PDB entry 7SX3 | electron microscopy, 3.10 A resolution | chains D and E of the 5 polymer chains in the assembly

# Chain D
Protein: UNC79, Protein unc-79 homolog
Source organism: Homo sapiens
UniProtKB: Q9P2D8 (UNC79_HUMAN); residue numbers follow UniProt; this construct covers 174-2635
Amino-acid sequence (2561 residues; row label = number of the first residue in the row; note: 62 numbers in that range are skipped by the numbering (no residue carries them; nothing is unmodelled there); X marks 74 residues of unknown identity (built as UNK)):
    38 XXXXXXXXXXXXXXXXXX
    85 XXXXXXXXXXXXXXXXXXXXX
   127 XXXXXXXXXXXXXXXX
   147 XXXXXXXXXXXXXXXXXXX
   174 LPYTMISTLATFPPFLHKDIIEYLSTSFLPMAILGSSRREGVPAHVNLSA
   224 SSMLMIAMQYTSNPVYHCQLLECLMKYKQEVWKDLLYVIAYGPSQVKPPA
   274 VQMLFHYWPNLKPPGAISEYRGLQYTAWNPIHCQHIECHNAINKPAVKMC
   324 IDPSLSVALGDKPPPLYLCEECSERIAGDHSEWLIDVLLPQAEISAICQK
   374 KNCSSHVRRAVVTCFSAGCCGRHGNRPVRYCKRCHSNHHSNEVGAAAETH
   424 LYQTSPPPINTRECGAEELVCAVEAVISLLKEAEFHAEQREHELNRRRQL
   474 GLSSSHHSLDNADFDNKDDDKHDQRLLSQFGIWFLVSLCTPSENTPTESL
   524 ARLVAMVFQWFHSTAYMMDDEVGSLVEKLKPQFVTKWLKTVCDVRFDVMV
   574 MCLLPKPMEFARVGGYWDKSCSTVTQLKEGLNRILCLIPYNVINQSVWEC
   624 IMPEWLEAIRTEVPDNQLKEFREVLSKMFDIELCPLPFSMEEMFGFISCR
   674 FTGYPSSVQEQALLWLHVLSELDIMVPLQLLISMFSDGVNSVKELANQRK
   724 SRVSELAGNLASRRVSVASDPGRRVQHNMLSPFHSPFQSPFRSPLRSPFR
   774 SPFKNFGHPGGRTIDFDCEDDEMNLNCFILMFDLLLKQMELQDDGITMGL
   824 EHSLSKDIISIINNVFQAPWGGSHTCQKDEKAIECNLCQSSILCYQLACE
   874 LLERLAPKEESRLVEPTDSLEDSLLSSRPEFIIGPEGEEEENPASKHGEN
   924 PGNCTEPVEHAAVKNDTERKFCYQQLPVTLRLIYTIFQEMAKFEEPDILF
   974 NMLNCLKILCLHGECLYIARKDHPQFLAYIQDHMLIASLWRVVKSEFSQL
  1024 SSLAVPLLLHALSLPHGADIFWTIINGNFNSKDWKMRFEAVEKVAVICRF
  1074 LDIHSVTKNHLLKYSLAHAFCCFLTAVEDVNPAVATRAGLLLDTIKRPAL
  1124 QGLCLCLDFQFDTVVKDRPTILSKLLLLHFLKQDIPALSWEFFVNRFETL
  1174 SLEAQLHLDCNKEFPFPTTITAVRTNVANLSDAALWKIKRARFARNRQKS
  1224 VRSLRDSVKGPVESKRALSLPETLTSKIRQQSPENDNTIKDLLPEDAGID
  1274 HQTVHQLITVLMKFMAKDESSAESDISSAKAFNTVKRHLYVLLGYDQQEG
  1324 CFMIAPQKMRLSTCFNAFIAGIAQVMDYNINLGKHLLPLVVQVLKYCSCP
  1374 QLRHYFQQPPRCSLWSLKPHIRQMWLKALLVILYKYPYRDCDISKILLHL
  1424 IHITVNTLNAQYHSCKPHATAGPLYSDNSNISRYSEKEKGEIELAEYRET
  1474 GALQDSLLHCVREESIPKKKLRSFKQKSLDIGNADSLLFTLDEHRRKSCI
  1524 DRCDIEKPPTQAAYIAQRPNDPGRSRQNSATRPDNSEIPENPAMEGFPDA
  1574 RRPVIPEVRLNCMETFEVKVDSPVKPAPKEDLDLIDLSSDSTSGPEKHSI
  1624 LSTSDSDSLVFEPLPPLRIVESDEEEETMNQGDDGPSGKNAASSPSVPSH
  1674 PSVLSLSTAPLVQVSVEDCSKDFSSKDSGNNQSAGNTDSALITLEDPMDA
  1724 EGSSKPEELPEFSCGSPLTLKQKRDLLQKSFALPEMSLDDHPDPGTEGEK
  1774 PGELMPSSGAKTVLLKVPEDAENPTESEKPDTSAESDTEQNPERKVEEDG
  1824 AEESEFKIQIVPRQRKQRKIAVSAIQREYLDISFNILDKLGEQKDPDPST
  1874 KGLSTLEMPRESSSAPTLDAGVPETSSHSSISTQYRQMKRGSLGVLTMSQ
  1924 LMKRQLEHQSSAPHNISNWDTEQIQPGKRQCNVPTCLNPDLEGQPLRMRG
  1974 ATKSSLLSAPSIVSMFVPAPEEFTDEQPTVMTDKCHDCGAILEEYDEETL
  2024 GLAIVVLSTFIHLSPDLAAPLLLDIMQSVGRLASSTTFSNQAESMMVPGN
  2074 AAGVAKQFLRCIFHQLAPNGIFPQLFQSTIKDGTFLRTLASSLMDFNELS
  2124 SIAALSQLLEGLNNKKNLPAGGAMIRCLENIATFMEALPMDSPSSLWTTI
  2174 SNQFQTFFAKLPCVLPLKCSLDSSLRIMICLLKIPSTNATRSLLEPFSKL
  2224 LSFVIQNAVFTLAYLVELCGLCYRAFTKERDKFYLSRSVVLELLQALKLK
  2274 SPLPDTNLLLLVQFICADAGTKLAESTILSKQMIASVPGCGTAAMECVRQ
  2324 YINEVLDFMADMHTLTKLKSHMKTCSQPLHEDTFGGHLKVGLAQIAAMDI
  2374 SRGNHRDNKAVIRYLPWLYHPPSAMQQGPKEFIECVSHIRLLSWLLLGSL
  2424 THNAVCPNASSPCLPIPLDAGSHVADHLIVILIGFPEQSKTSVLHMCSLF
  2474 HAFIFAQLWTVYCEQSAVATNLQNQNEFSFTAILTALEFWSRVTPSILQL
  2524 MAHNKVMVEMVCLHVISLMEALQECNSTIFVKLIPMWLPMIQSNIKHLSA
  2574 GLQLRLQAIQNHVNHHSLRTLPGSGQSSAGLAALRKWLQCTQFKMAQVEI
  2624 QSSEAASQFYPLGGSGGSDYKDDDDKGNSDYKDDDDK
Unresolved in the structure: 207-218, 289-424, 459-496, 512-516, 539-550, 580-593, 658-661, 718-794, 844-858, 885-945, 1182-1186, 1193-1207, 1234-1271, 1437-2014, 2059-2067, 2298-2314, 2344-2354, 2379-2381, 2394-2405, 2430-2434, 2459-2467, 2491-2502, 2528-2529, 2570-2572, 2588-2603, 2627-2660
Construct notes: expression tag (2636-2660)

# Chain E
Protein: Protein unc-80 homolog
Source organism: Homo sapiens
UniProtKB: Q8N2C7 (UNC80_HUMAN); numbering as in UniProt (aligned over 1-3258)
Amino-acid sequence (3283 residues; row label = number of the first residue in the row):
     1 MVKRKSSEGQEQDGGRGIPLPIQTFLWRQTSAFLRPKLGKQYEASCVSFE
    51 RVLVENKLHGLSPALSEAIQSISRWELVQAALPHVLHCTATLLSNRNKLG
   101 HQDKLGVAETKLLHTLHWMLLEAPQDCNNERFGGTDRGSSWGGSSSAFIH
   151 QVENQGSPGQPCQSSSNDEEENNRRKIFQNSMATVELFVFLFAPLVHRIK
   201 ESDLTFRLASGLVIWQPMWEHRQPGVSGFTALVKPIRNIITAKRSSPINS
   251 QSRTCESPNQDARHLEGLQVVCETFQSDSISPKATISGCHRGNSFDGSLS
   301 SQTSQERGPSHSRASLVIPPCQRSRYATYFDVAVLRCLLQPHWSEEGTQW
   351 SLMYYLQRLRHMLEEKPEKPPEPDIPLLPRPRSSSMVAAAPSLVNTHKTQ
   401 DLTMKCNEEEKSLSSEAFSKVSLTNLRRSAVPDLSSDLGMNIFKKFKSRK
   451 EDRERKGSIPFHHTGKRRPRRMGVPFLLHEDHLDVSPTRSTFSFGSFSGL
   501 GEDRRGIEKGGWQTTILGKLTRRGSSDAATEMESLSARHSHSHHTLVSDL
   551 PDPSNSHGENTVKEVRSQISTITVATFNTTLASFNVGYADFFNEHMRKLC
   601 NQVPIPEMPHEPLACANLPRSLTDSCINYSYLEDTEHIDGTNNFVHKNGM
   651 LDLSVVLKAVYLVLNHDISSRICDVALNIVECLLQLGVVPCVEKNRKKSE
   701 NKENETLEKRPSEGAFQFKGVSGSSTCGFGGPAVSGAGDGGGEEGGGGDG
   751 GGGGGDGGGGGGGGGGPYEKNDKNQEKDESTPVSNHRLALTMLIKIVKSL
   801 GCAYGCGEGHRGLSGDRLRHQVFRENAQNCLTKLYKLDKMQFRQTMRDYV
   851 NKDSLNNVVDFLHALLGFCMEPVTDNKAGFGNNFTTVDNKSTAQNVEGII
   901 VSAMFKSLITRCASTTHELHSPENLGLYCDIRQLVQFIKEAHGNVFRRVA
   951 LSALLDSAEKLAPGKKVEENEQESKPAGSKRSEAGSIVDKGQVSSAPEEC
  1001 RSFMSGRPSQTPEHDEQMQGANLGRKDFWRKMFKSQSAASDTSSQSEQDT
  1051 SECTTAHSGTTSDRRARSRSRRISLRKKLKLPIGKRNWLKRSSLSGLADG
  1101 VEDLLDISSVDRLSFIRQSSKVKFTSAVKLSEGGPGSGMENGRDEEENFF
  1151 KRLGCHSFDDHLSPNQDGGKSKNVVNLGAIRQGMKRFQFLLNCCEPGTIP
  1201 DASILAAALDLEAPVVARAALFLECARFVHRCNRGNWPEWMKGHHVNITK
  1251 KGLSRGRSPIVGNKRNQKLQWNAAKLFYQWGDAIGVRLNELCHGESESPA
  1301 NLLGLIYDEETKRRLRKEDEEEDFLDDSTVNPSKCGCPFALKMAACQLLL
  1351 EITTFLRETFSCLPRPRTEPLVDLESCRLRLDPELDRHRYERKISFAGVL
  1401 DENEDSKDSLHSSSHTLKSDAGVEEKKEGSPWSASEPSIEPEGMSNAGAE
  1451 ENYHRNMSWLHVMILLCNQQSFICTHVDYCHPHCYLHHSRSCARLVRAIK
  1501 LLYGDSVDSLRESSNISSVALRGKKQKECSDKSCLRTPSLKKRVSDANLE
  1551 GKKDSGMLKYIRLQVMSLSPAPLSLLIKAAPILTEEMYGDIQPAAWELLL
  1601 SMDEHMAGAAAAMFLLCAVKVPEAVSDMLMSEFHHPETVQRLNAVLKFHT
  1651 LWRFRYQVWPRMEEGAQQIFKIPPPSINFTLPSPVLGMPSVPMFDPPWVP
  1701 QCSGSVQDPINEDQSKSFSARAVSRSHQRAEHILKNLQQEEEKKRLGREA
  1751 SLITAIPITQEACYEPTCTPNSEPEEEVEEVTNLASRRLSVSPSCTSSTS
  1801 HRNYSFRRGSVWSVRSAVSAEDEEHTTEHTPNHHVPQPPQAVFPACICAA
  1851 VLPIVHLMEDGEVREDGVAVSAVAQQVLWNCLIEDPSTVLRHFLEKLTIS
  1901 NRQDELMYMLRKLLLNIGDFPAQTSHILFNYLVGLIMYFVRTPCEWGMDA
  1951 ISATLTFLWEVVGYVEGLFFKDLKQTMKKEQCEVKLLVTASMPGTKTLVV
  2001 HGQNECDIPTQLPVHEDTQFEALLKECLEFFNIPESQSTHYFLMDKRWNL
  2051 IHYNKTYVRDIYPFRRSVSPQLNLVHMHPEKGQELIQKQVFTRKLEEVGR
  2101 VLFLISLTQKIPTAHKQSHVSMLQEDLLRLPSFPRSAIDAEFSLFSDPQA
  2151 GKELFGLDTLQKSLWIQLLEEMFLGMPSEFPWGDEIMLFLNVFNGALILH
  2201 PEDSALLRQYAATVINTAVHFNHLFSLSGYQWILPTMLQVYSDYESNPQL
  2251 RQAIEFACHQFYILHRKPFVLQLFASVAPLLEFPDAANNGPSKGVSAQCL
  2301 FDLLQSLEGETTDILDILELVKAEKPLKSLDFCYGNEDLTFSISEAIKLC
  2351 VTVVAYAPESFRSLQMLMVLEALVPCYLQKLKRQTSQVETVPAAREEIAA
  2401 TAALATSLQALLYSVEVLTRPMTAPQMSRCDQGHKGTTTANHTMSSGVNT
  2451 RYQEQGAKLHFIRENLHLLEEGQGIPREELDERIAREEFRRPRESLLNIC
  2501 TEFYKHCGPRLKILQNLAGEPRVIALELLDVKSHMRLAEIAHSLLKLAPY
  2551 DTQTMESRGLRRYIMEMLPITDWTAEAVRPALILILKRLDRMFNKIHKMP
  2601 TLRRQVEWEPASNLIEGVCLTLQRQPIISFLPHLRSLINVCVNLVMGVVG
  2651 PSSVADGLPLLHLSPYLSPPLPFSTAVVRLVALQIQALKEDFPLSHVISP
  2701 FTNQERREGMLLNLLIPFVLTVGSGSKDSPWLEQPEVQLLLQTVINVLLP
  2751 PRIISTSRSKNFMLESSPAHCSTPGDAGKDLRREGLAESTSQAAYLALKV
  2801 ILVCFERQLGSQWYWLSLQVKEMALRKVGGLALWDFLDFIVRTRIPIFVL
  2851 LRPFIQCKLLAQPAENHEELSARQHIADQLERRFIPRPLCKSSLIAEFNS
  2901 ELKILKEAVHSGSAYQGKTSISTVGTSTSAYRLSLATMSRSNTGTGTVWE
  2951 QDSEPSQQASQDTLSRTDEEDEENDSISMPSVVSEQEAYLLSAIGRRRFS
  3001 SHVSSMSVPQAEVGMLPSQSEPNVLDDSQGLAAEGSLSRVASIQSEPGQQ
  3051 NLLVQQPLGRKRGLRQLRRPLLSRQKTQTEPRNRQGARLSTTRRSIQPKT
  3101 KPSADQKRSVTFIEAQPEPAAAPTDALPATGQLQGCSPAPSRKPEAMDEP
  3151 VLTSSPAIVVADLHSVSPKQSENFPTEEGEKEEDTEAQGATAHSPLSAQL
  3201 SDPDDFTGLETSSLLQHGDTVLHISEENGMENPLLSSQFTFTPTELGKTD
  3251 AVLDESHVGGSGGSDYKDDDDKGNSDYKDDDDK
Unresolved in the structure: 1-18, 35-40, 56-74, 98-106, 122-180, 203-211, 234-327, 366-652, 692-781, 804-817, 869-894, 958-1173, 1241-1266, 1294-1336, 1363-1451, 1474-1480, 1505-1553, 1703-1735, 1767-1837, 2284-2292, 2335-2337, 2423-2478, 2519-2523, 2647-2666, 2724-2729, 2752-2785, 2910-3283
Construct notes: expression tag (3259-3283)

# How chain D and chain E interact
Residue-residue contacts (148):
  Ser180(D) - Tyr2814(E)
  Ala183(D) - Tyr2814(E)  hydrophobic
  Leu221(D) - Arg2852(E)
  Leu221(D) - Pro2853(E)
  Ser224(D) - Arg2852(E)
  Ser225(D) - Val2849(E)
  Ser225(D) - Pro2853(E)
  Met228(D) - Leu2850(E)  hydrophobic
  Gln232(D) - Gly2810(E)
  Tyr260(D) - Arg2852(E)
  Tyr264(D) - Arg2844(E)
  Tyr264(D) - Pro2846(E)
  Tyr264(D) - Val2849(E)  hydrophobic
  Tyr264(D) - Ile2885(E)
  Tyr264(D) - Arg2887(E)
  Pro266(D) - Trp2813(E)
  Ala439(D) - Phe2884(E)  hydrophobic
  Glu440(D) - Arg2882(E)  salt bridge
  Val443(D) - Phe2884(E)  hydrophobic
  Glu447(D) - Ile2885(E)
  Glu447(D) - Arg2887(E)  salt bridge
  Glu455(D) - Arg2807(E)  salt bridge
  Arg525(D) - Ile2885(E)
  Asp970(D) - Ser2246(E)  hydrogen bond
  Phe973(D) - Pro2248(E)  hydrophobic
  Ser1018(D) - Asp2203(E)
  Glu1019(D) - Phe2155(E)
  Glu1019(D) - Glu2202(E)
  Glu1019(D) - Asp2203(E)
  Ser1021(D) - Glu2202(E)  hydrogen bond (side chain-backbone)
  Ser1021(D) - Ser2204(E)  hydrogen bond (side chain-backbone)
  Ser1021(D) - Gln2249(E)  hydrogen bond
  Gln1022(D) - Glu2202(E)  hydrogen bond
  Gln1022(D) - Asn2247(E)
  Gln1022(D) - Gln2249(E)  hydrogen bond (backbone-side chain)
  Trp1057(D) - Phe2091(E)  hydrophobic
  Lys1058(D) - Glu2153(E)
  Phe1061(D) - Glu2153(E)
  Glu1062(D) - Lys2152(E)  salt bridge
  Arg1072(D) - Asp2203(E)  salt bridge
  Arg1072(D) - Ala2205(E)
  Phe1073(D) - Gln2249(E)
  Glu1101(D) - Tyr1908(E)
  Glu1101(D) - Lys1912(E)  salt bridge
  Glu1101(D) - Leu1915(E)
  Asp1102(D) - Tyr1908(E)
  Asp1102(D) - Arg1911(E)  hydrogen bond (backbone-side chain)
  Pro1105(D) - Asp1904(E)
  Pro1105(D) - Thr1956(E)
  Ala1106(D) - Phe2091(E)  hydrophobic
  Thr1109(D) - Leu2095(E)
  Arg1110(D) - Gly2156(E)
  Leu1113(D) - Leu2160(E)  hydrophobic
  Leu1113(D) - Leu2164(E)  hydrophobic
  Leu1114(D) - Leu2160(E)  hydrophobic
  Thr1117(D) - Arg2208(E)
  Lys1119(D) - Arg2208(E)
  Lys1119(D) - Asp2316(E)
  Arg1120(D) - Glu2319(E)
  Leu1150(D) - Leu1915(E)  hydrophobic
  Phe1153(D) - Leu1915(E)  hydrophobic
  Phe1153(D) - Gly1918(E)
  Phe1153(D) - Tyr1964(E)
  Gln1275(D) - Gly1861(E)
  His1278(D) - Val1863(E)
  His1278(D) - Gly1867(E)
  His1278(D) - Ala1869(E)
  Lys1286(D) - Gln1875(E)
  Lys1286(D) - Asn1916(E)
  Arg1333(D) - Asp1866(E)
  Leu1334(D) - Asp1866(E)
  Leu1334(D) - Gly1867(E)
  Thr1336(D) - Gly1867(E)
  Asn1339(D) - Asp1866(E)
  Asn1339(D) - Gly1867(E)
  Asn1339(D) - Val1868(E)
  Asp1350(D) - Ser1751(E)
  Asp1350(D) - Leu1752(E)
  Asp1350(D) - Ile1753(E)  hydrogen bond (side chain-backbone)
  Asp1350(D) - Thr1754(E)  hydrogen bond
  Tyr1351(D) - Leu1752(E)  hydrophobic
  Tyr1351(D) - Asp1919(E)  hydrogen bond
  Lys1391(D) - Asp1866(E)  salt bridge
  His1393(D) - Val1868(E)
  His1393(D) - Val1873(E)
  His1393(D) - Gln1876(E)  hydrogen bond (backbone-side chain)
  Met1397(D) - Gln1876(E)
  Lys1400(D) - Asn1880(E)  hydrogen bond
  Val1404(D) - Ile1753(E)  hydrophobic
  Val1404(D) - Thr1754(E)
  Tyr1407(D) - Phe1694(E)
  Tyr1407(D) - Asp1695(E)
  Tyr1407(D) - Arg1748(E)  hydrogen bond (backbone-side chain)
  Tyr1407(D) - Ser1751(E)  hydrogen bond
  Lys1408(D) - Arg1748(E)
  Lys1408(D) - Glu1749(E)  hydrogen bond (side chain-backbone)
  Lys1408(D) - Ser1751(E)  hydrogen bond (side chain-backbone)
  Leu2015(D) - Arg1497(E)
  Glu2017(D) - Asp1603(E)
  Glu2017(D) - Glu1604(E)
  Asp2019(D) - Glu1604(E)
  Asp2019(D) - Arg1653(E)
  Glu2021(D) - Arg1653(E)
  Gly2024(D) - Thr1759(E)
  Leu2025(D) - Thr1759(E)
  Val2028(D) - Ile1758(E)  hydrophobic
  Val2028(D) - Ala1762(E)  hydrophobic
  Ser2031(D) - Pro1697(E)
  Thr2032(D) - Pro1697(E)
  His2035(D) - Asp1695(E)
  Leu2036(D) - Arg1748(E)
  Met2069(D) - Pro1839(E)
  Pro2071(D) - Tyr1656(E)  hydrophobic
  Pro2071(D) - Gln1760(E)
  Pro2071(D) - Cys1763(E)
  Asn2073(D) - Cys1763(E)  hydrogen bond
  Gly2076(D) - Tyr1764(E)
  Val2077(D) - Thr1759(E)
  Gln2080(D) - Trp1698(E)  hydrogen bond (side chain-backbone)
  Gln2080(D) - Pro1700(E)
  Gln2080(D) - Ala1762(E)
  Gln2080(D) - Tyr1764(E)
  Arg2083(D) - Tyr1764(E)  hydrogen bond
  Cys2084(D) - Trp1698(E)  hydrogen bond (side chain-backbone)
  Cys2084(D) - Pro1700(E)
  His2087(D) - Pro1700(E)  hydrogen bond (side chain-backbone)
  Glu2511(D) - Leu34(E)
  Ser2514(D) - Trp27(E)
  Thr2517(D) - Trp27(E)
  Asn2549(D) - Gln340(E)  hydrogen bond (backbone-side chain)
  Asn2549(D) - Pro341(E)
  Ser2550(D) - Gln340(E)  hydrogen bond (backbone-side chain)
  Thr2551(D) - His342(E)
  Val2554(D) - Glu186(E)
  Lys2555(D) - His87(E)  hydrogen bond (backbone-side chain)
  Lys2555(D) - Leu187(E)
  Lys2555(D) - Phe190(E)
  Pro2558(D) - Leu187(E)  hydrophobic
  Met2559(D) - Gln23(E)
  Met2559(D) - Trp27(E)  hydrophobic
  Met2559(D) - Pro83(E)  hydrophobic
  Met2559(D) - His84(E)
  Met2559(D) - His87(E)
  Pro2562(D) - Pro19(E)
  Met2563(D) - Gln23(E)
  Ser2566(D) - Pro19(E)
  Val2586(D) - Arg336(E)
  Asn2587(D) - Gln340(E)
Also at the interface, not in a pair above, chain D (119 interface residues in all): Tyr176, Ser222, Tyr233, Gly265, Lys454, Phe1020, Val1103, Ala1108, Ile1118, Pro1121, His1274, Ala1346, Gln1347, Ile1353, Trp1388, Gln1396, Leu1403, Tyr2018, Glu2020, Val2070, Gly2072, Phe2119, Glu2121, Leu2507, Leu2510, Leu2521, Ile2557
Also at the interface, not in a pair above, chain E (113 interface residues in all): Thr24, Thr30, Ser31, Ala183, Leu339, Met1602, His1605, His1649, Gln1657, Met1693, Val1699, Cys1702, Ala1750, Glu1862, Arg1864, Glu1865, Ala1872, Trp1879, Val2098, Leu2102, Gln2149, Ser2811, Leu2889

# Summary
The interface between chain D and chain E involves 119 residues on one side and 113 on the other, with 24
hydrogen bonds and 7 salt bridges. Polar contacts include Glu440(D)-Arg2882(E), Glu447(D)-Arg2887(E) and
Glu455(D)-Arg2807(E).
Chain D is UNC79, Protein unc-79 homolog and chain E is Protein unc-80 homolog, both from Homo sapiens; the
structure, Human NALCN-FAM155A-UNC79-UNC80 channelosome with CaM bound, conformation 1/2, was determined by
electron microscopy, deposited together with 7SX4.
